Entry 8SW5 (X-ray diffraction, 2.39 A resolution); this record covers chains A and C.

# Chain A
Molecule: Serine/threonine-protein phosphatase PP1-alpha catalytic subunit
From: Homo sapiens
Notes: EC 3.1.3.16
UniProtKB: P62136 (PP1A_HUMAN); residues 7-300 here = UniProt positions 7-300
Amino-acid sequence (299 residues; numbered 2 to 300; the number before each row is that of its first residue):
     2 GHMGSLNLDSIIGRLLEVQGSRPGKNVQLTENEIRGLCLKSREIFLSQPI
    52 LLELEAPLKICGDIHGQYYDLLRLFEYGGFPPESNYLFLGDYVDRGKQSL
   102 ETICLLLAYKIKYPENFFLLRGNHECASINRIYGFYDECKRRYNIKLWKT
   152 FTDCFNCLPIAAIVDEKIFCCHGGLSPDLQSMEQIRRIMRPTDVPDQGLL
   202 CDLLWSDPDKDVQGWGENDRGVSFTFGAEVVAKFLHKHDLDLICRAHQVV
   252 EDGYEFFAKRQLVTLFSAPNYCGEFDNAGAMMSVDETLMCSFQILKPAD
Not modelled in the structure: 2-5
Sequence notes: expression tag (2-6)
Bound ions: Mn2+ site 1: Asp64, His66, Asp92 (together with phosphate ion); Mn2+ site 2: Asp92, Asn124, His173, His248 (together with phosphate ion)
UniProt features mapped onto this chain:
  - active site: His125 (Proton donor)
  - binding site (Mn(2+)): Asp64, His66, Asp92, Asn124, His173, His248
  - modified residue: Ser22 (Phosphoserine)
  - mutagenesis: Pro50 (P50R: Promotes SMP complex formation), Ala57 (A57P: No effect on SMP complex formation), Glu184 (E184A: Promotes SMP complex formation), Arg188 (R188A: Abolishes SMP complex formation)

# Chain C
Molecule: PP1-specific Phosphatase-Targeting Peptide version 1
From: Homo sapiens
Amino-acid sequence (47 residues; row label = number of the first residue in the row; note: 8 numbers in that range are skipped by the numbering (no residue carries them; nothing is unmodelled there); a row labelled like 387A-387I holds insertion residues (387A, then the next letters in order)):
   379 GHMKGILKN
387A-387I RARRERPGK
   396 RKTVTWPEEGKLREYFYFELDETERVNVN
Not modelled in the structure: 379-381, 387A-387I, 416-424

# Chain A / chain C interface
Residue-residue contacts (61):
  Gln49(A) - Leu385(C)
  Glu54(A) - Ile384(C)
  Glu54(A) - Leu385(C)
  Glu54(A) - Lys386(C)  hydrogen bond (backbone-backbone)
  Leu55(A) - Ile384(C)
  Leu55(A) - Leu385(C)  hydrophobic
  Glu56(A) - Ile384(C)  hydrogen bond (backbone-backbone)
  Glu56(A) - Lys386(C)
  Arg74(A) - Phe413(C)
  Tyr78(A) - Phe411(C)  hydrophobic
  Tyr78(A) - Tyr412(C)
  Tyr78(A) - Phe413(C)
  Asn86(A) - Ile384(C)
  Glu116(A) - Gly383(C)
  Glu116(A) - Ile384(C)  hydrogen bond (backbone-backbone)
  Asn117(A) - Lys382(C)  hydrogen bond (side chain-backbone)
  Asn117(A) - Gly383(C)
  Phe119(A) - Ile384(C)  hydrophobic
  Asp166(A) - Lys397(C)  salt bridge
  Glu167(A) - Lys386(C)  salt bridge
  Lys168(A) - Lys397(C)  hydrogen bond (side chain-backbone)
  Lys168(A) - Thr398(C)
  Ile169(A) - Val399(C)  hydrophobic
  Asp242(A) - Thr398(C)
  Asp242(A) - Val399(C)  hydrogen bond (side chain-backbone)
  Asp253(A) - Arg408(C)  salt bridge
  Tyr255(A) - Leu407(C)
  Tyr255(A) - Arg408(C)  hydrogen bond
  Phe257(A) - Trp401(C)  hydrophobic
  Arg261(A) - Trp401(C)
  Arg261(A) - Glu404(C)  salt bridge
  Arg261(A) - Leu407(C)
  Glu287(A) - Lys397(C)  hydrogen bond (backbone-side chain)
  Thr288(A) - Thr398(C)
  Leu289(A) - Lys397(C)
  Leu289(A) - Thr398(C)
  Leu289(A) - Val399(C)
  Leu289(A) - Thr400(C)  hydrogen bond (backbone-backbone)
  Met290(A) - Thr400(C)
  Cys291(A) - Thr400(C)  hydrogen bond (backbone-backbone)
  Cys291(A) - Trp401(C)
  Cys291(A) - Pro402(C)
  Ser292(A) - Leu407(C)
  Phe293(A) - Trp401(C)  hydrophobic
  Phe293(A) - Leu407(C)  hydrogen bond (backbone-backbone)
  Phe293(A) - Arg408(C)
  Phe293(A) - Glu409(C)  hydrogen bond (backbone-backbone)
  Gln294(A) - Glu409(C)  hydrogen bond
  Gln294(A) - Phe411(C)
  Ile295(A) - Arg408(C)
  Ile295(A) - Glu409(C)  hydrogen bond (backbone-backbone)
  Ile295(A) - Tyr410(C)
  Ile295(A) - Phe411(C)  hydrogen bond (backbone-backbone)
  Leu296(A) - Phe411(C)
  Lys297(A) - Phe411(C)  hydrogen bond (backbone-backbone)
  Lys297(A) - Tyr412(C)
  Lys297(A) - Phe413(C)  hydrogen bond (backbone-backbone)
  Pro298(A) - Phe413(C)
  Pro298(A) - Leu415(C)  hydrophobic
  Ala299(A) - Phe413(C)  hydrogen bond (backbone-backbone)
  Ala299(A) - Leu415(C)
Also at the interface, not in a pair above, chain A (38 interface residues in all): Leu53, Pro58, Leu59, Asp71, Leu243, Pro270
Also at the interface, not in a pair above, chain C (21 interface residues in all): Lys406

# Overview
38 residues of chain A face 21 of chain C across their interface, with 18 hydrogen bonds and 4 salt bridges.
Polar contacts include Asp166(A)-Lys397(C), Glu167(A)-Lys386(C) and Asp253(A)-Arg408(C). Curated annotation
(UniProt) lists active-site residue His125(A), 6 Mn2+-binding residues and 4 mutagenesis sites on chain A.
Here chain A is Serine/threonine-protein phosphatase PP1-alpha catalytic subunit and chain C is PP1-specific
Phosphatase-Targeting Peptide version 1, both from Homo sapiens. Entry 8SW5 (Protein Phosphatase 1 in complex
with PP1-specific Phosphatase targeting peptide (PhosTAP) version 1) was determined by X-ray diffraction (same
publication as 8SW6).
